8TMK - chains H and L of the 9 polymer chains in the assembly; structure by electron microscopy, 3.40 A resolution.

[Chain H]
Name: sAB C18 Heavy Chain
Source organism: Homo sapiens
Amino-acid sequence (237 residues; numbered 1 to 237; the number before each row is that of its first residue):
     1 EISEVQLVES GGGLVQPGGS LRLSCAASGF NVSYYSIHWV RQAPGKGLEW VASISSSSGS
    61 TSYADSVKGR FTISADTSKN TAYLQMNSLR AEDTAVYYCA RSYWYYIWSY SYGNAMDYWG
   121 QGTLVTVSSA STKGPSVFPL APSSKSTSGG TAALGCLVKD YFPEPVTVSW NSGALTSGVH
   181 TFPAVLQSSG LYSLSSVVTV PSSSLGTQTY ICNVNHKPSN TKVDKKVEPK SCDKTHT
Disordered / not traced: 1, 128-237
Disulfide bonds: Cys25-Cys99

[Chain L]
Name: sAB C18 Light Chain
Source organism: Homo sapiens
Amino-acid sequence (215 residues; each row starts with the number of its first residue):
     1 SDIQMTQSPS SLSASVGDRV TITCRASQSV SSAVAWYQQK PGKAPKLLIY SASSLYSGVP
    61 SRFSGSRSGT DFTLTISSLQ PEDFATYYCQ QSSSSLITFG QGTKVEIKRT VAAPSVFIFP
   121 PSDSQLKSGT ASVVCLLNNF YPREAKVQWK VDNALQSGNS QESVTEQDSK DSTYSLSSTL
   181 TLSKADYEKH KVYACEVTHQ GLSSPVTKSF NRGEC
Disordered / not traced: 109-215
Disulfide bonds: Cys24-Cys89

[Chain H / chain L interface]
Pairs across the interface (44; chain H residue first):
  His38(H) - Ile97(L)
  Val40(H) - Phe99(L)  hydrophobic
  Gln42(H) - Gln39(L)  hydrogen bond
  Gly47(H) - Tyr88(L)
  Leu48(H) - Gln39(L)
  Leu48(H) - Pro45(L)  hydrophobic
  Leu48(H) - Tyr88(L)
  Leu48(H) - Phe99(L)
  Trp50(H) - Ser95(L)
  Trp50(H) - Leu96(L)  hydrophobic
  Trp50(H) - Ile97(L)
  Trp50(H) - Phe99(L)
  Ser62(H) - Ser95(L)
  Tyr63(H) - Leu96(L)
  Asp65(H) - Leu96(L)
  Tyr98(H) - Gln39(L)
  Tyr98(H) - Lys43(L)
  Tyr98(H) - Ala44(L)  hydrophobic
  Tyr103(H) - Tyr50(L)
  Tyr103(H) - Tyr56(L)
  Tyr105(H) - Ala33(L)
  Tyr105(H) - Tyr50(L)  hydrophobic
  Tyr105(H) - Ser51(L)  hydrogen bond (side chain-backbone)
  Ile107(H) - Ser31(L)
  Ile107(H) - Ser32(L)
  Ile107(H) - Ala33(L)
  Tyr110(H) - Ser31(L)
  Ser111(H) - Ser31(L)  hydrogen bond
  Tyr112(H) - Ala33(L)
  Tyr112(H) - Ser92(L)
  Gly113(H) - Ala33(L)
  Gly113(H) - Ser92(L)
  Asn114(H) - Gln90(L)  hydrogen bond (backbone-side chain)
  Asn114(H) - Ser92(L)  hydrogen bond (backbone-side chain)
  Ala115(H) - Tyr50(L)  hydrophobic
  Met116(H) - Tyr37(L)  hydrogen bond (backbone-side chain)
  Met116(H) - Leu47(L)
  Met116(H) - Gln90(L)
  Met116(H) - Ile97(L)  hydrophobic
  Asp117(H) - Leu47(L)
  Asp117(H) - Tyr56(L)
  Trp119(H) - Tyr37(L)  hydrophobic
  Trp119(H) - Pro45(L)
  Gly120(H) - Ala44(L)
Other interface residues (no listed pair), chain H (27 interface residues in all): Lys46, Glu49, Trp108, Tyr118
Other interface residues (no listed pair), chain L (22 interface residues in all): Asp2, Val34, Gln101

[In short]
The interface between chain H and chain L involves 27 residues on one side and 22 on the other, with 6
hydrogen bonds. Polar contacts include Gln42(H)-Gln39(L), Tyr105(H)-Ser51(L) and Ser111(H)-Ser31(L).
Here chain H is sAB C18 Heavy Chain and chain L is sAB C18 Light Chain, both from Homo sapiens. Entry 8TMK
(Cryo-EM structure of magnesium depleted CorA in complex with conformation-specific synthetic antibody C18,
State MGD-2C) was determined by electron microscopy.
